5UIM - chains A and B; structure by X-ray diffraction, 2.20 A resolution.

== Chain A (and B) ==
Protein: Formyltransferase
From: Salmonella choleraesuis
Notes: chain B of this document is another copy of the same molecule, construct and numbering; everything in this record applies to it too
UniProt: U3GK13 (U3GK13_SALCE); residue numbers follow UniProt; this construct covers 1-398
Amino-acid sequence (405 residues; row label = number of the first residue in the row; numbers below 1 keep their minus sign (Gly-6 is residue -6)):
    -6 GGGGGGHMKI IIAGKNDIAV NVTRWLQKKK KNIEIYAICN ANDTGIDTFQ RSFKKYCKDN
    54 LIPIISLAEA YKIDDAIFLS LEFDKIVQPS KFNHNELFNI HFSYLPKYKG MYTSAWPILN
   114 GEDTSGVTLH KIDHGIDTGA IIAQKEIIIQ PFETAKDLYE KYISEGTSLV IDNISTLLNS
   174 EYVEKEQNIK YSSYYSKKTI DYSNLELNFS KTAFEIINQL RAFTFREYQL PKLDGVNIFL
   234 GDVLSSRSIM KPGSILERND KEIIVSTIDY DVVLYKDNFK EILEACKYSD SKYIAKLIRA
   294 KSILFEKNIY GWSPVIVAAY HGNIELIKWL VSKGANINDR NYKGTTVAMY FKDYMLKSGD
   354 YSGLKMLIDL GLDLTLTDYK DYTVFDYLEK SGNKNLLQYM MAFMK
Disordered / not traced: -6 to 0 (chain B: -6 to 0, 398)
Construct notes: expression tag (-6 to 0); engineered mutation Ala395 (Glu in U3GK13)
Metal / ion sites: Na+ site 1: Tyr105, Lys190, Ile193; Na+ site 2: Ser241, Ser259, Thr260
Small-molecule neighbours:
  - 6R-folinic acid (FON; N-{[4-({[(6R)-2-amino-5-formyl-4-oxo-1,4,5,6,7,8-hexahydropteridin-6-yl]methyl}amino)phenyl]carbonyl}-L-glutamic acid): Ser203, Lys244, Pro245
  - T3Q ([(3R,4S,5S,6R)-4-amino-3,5-dihydroxy-6-methyloxan-2-yl][hydroxy-[[(2R,3S,5R)-3-hydroxy-5-(5-methyl-2,4-dioxopyrimidin-1-yl)oxolan-2-yl]methoxy]phosphoryl] hydrogen phosphate), molecule 1: Lys8, Asn33, Glu75, Phe76, Asp77, His94, Gly103, Met104, Tyr105, Thr106, Ser107, Ala108, Tyr152, Tyr195, Phe218, Tyr221, Gln222
  - T3Q, molecule 2: Trp305, Ile309, Val310, Tyr313, His314, Asn334, Lys336, Thr338, Met342, Tyr343, Lys345, Asp346, Lys373, Tyr380
What the authors report for this chain:
  - mutagenesis - E395A: increased stability
  - mutagenesis - E395A: unchanged catalytic activity on dTDP-Fuc3N
  - mutagenesis - W305A/E395A: decreased catalytic activity on dTDP-Qui3N

== Interface between chain A and chain B ==
Pairs across the interface - 52 pairs, chain A then chain B:
  Lys102(A) with Asp262(B), salt bridge
  Gly114(A) with Tyr184(B)
  Asp116(A) with Tyr184(B), hydrogen bond
  Asp126(A) with Arg240(B), salt bridge
  His127(A) with Arg240(B), hydrogen bond (backbone-side chain); Ile242(B)
  Gly128(A) with Ile261(B)
  Ile129(A) with Ile261(B), hydrophobic
  Thr131(A) with Asp262(B)
  Ile182(A) with Phe207(B)
  Lys183(A) with Asp116(B), salt bridge; Phe207(B)
  Tyr184(A) with Gly114(B); Asp116(B), hydrogen bond; Phe207(B)
  Ser185(A) with Thr205(B), hydrogen bond; Phe207(B); Glu208(B); Asp262(B)
  Ser186(A) with Thr205(B); Glu208(B)
  Tyr187(A) with Ser203(B); Lys204(B), hydrogen bond (backbone-side chain); Thr205(B); Glu208(B), hydrogen bond (backbone-side chain); Ile261(B), hydrophobic
  Thr192(A) with Lys204(B)
  Ser203(A) with Tyr187(B); Ser189(B)
  Lys204(A) with Tyr187(B), hydrogen bond (side chain-backbone)
  Thr205(A) with Ser185(B), hydrogen bond; Ser186(B); Tyr187(B)
  Phe207(A) with Ile182(B); Lys183(B); Tyr184(B); Ser185(B)
  Glu208(A) with Ser185(B); Ser186(B); Tyr187(B), hydrogen bond (side chain-backbone)
  Arg240(A) with Asp126(B), salt bridge; His127(B); Gly128(B); Thr131(B); Glu179(B), salt bridge
  Ile242(A) with His127(B)
  Ile261(A) with Gly128(B); Ile129(B), hydrogen bond (backbone-backbone); Tyr187(B)
  Asp262(A) with Lys102(B), salt bridge; Thr131(B)
  Tyr263(A) with Ile182(B), hydrophobic
Also at the interface, not in a pair above, chain A (27 interface residues in all): Glu179, Tyr188
Also at the interface, not in a pair above, chain B (28 interface residues in all): Tyr188, Thr192, Tyr263

== Overview ==
27 residues of chain A and 28 residues of chain B are in contact, with 10 hydrogen bonds and 6 salt bridges.
Polar contacts include Lys102(A)-Asp262(B), Asp126(A)-Arg240(B) and Lys183(A)-Asp116(B). Ligands of chain A:
compound T3Q and 6R-folinic acid. From the paper: E395A of chain A increases stability; W305A/E395A of chain A
reduce catalytic activity on dTDP-Qui3N.
Both chains are Formyltransferase (Salmonella choleraesuis). Entry 5UIM (X-ray structure of the FdtF
N-formyltransferase from salmonella enteric O60 in complex with folinic acid and ...) was determined by X-ray
diffraction together with 5UIJ, 5UIK, 5UIL and 5UIN from the same study.
